6MPF - chains A and T of the 23 polymer chains in the assembly; structure by X-ray diffraction, 3.33 A resolution.

Chain A:
Molecule: 16S rRNA
From: Thermus thermophilus HB8 (strain HB8 / ATCC 27634 / DSM 579)
Sequence (1508 nucleotides; numbered 5 to 1516; 4 numbers in that range are skipped by the numbering (no residue carries them; nothing is unmodelled there); the number before each row is that of its first residue):
     5 UGGAGAGUUUGAUCCUGGCUCAGGGUGAACGCUGGCGGCGUGCCUAAGAC
    55 AUGCAAGUCGUGCGGGCCGCGGGGUUUUACUCCGUGGUCAGCGGCGGACG
   105 GGUGAGUAACGCGUGGGUGACCUACCCGGAAGAGGGGGACAACCCGGGGA
   155 AACUCGGGCUAAUCCCCCAUGUGGACCCGCCCCUUGGGGUGUGUCCAAAG
   205 GGCUUUGCCCGCUUCCGGAUGGGCCCGCGUCCCAUCAGCUAGUUGGUGGG
   255 GUAAUGGCCCACCAAGGCGACGACGGGUAGCCGGUCUGAGAGGAUGGCCG
   305 GCCACAGGGGCACUGAGACACGGGCCCCACUCCUACGGGAGGCAGCAGUU
   355 AGGAAUCUUCCGCAAUGGGCGCAAGCCUGACGGAGCGACGCCGCUUGGAG
   405 GAAGAAGCCCUUCGGGGUGUAAACUCCUGAACCCGGGACGAAACCCCCGA
   455 CGAGGGGACUGACGGUACCGGGGUAAUAGCGCCGGCCAACUCCGUGCCAG
   505 CAGCCGCGGUAAUACGGAGGGCGCGAGCGUUACCCGGAUUCACUGGGCGU
   555 AAAGGGCGUGUAGGCGGCCUGGGGCGUCCCAUGUGAAAGACCACGGCUCA
   605 ACCGUGGGGGAGCGUGGGAUACGCUCAGGCUAGACGGUGGGAGAGGGUGG
   655 UGGAAUUCCCGGAGUAGCGGUGAAAUGCGCAGAUACCGGGAGGAACGCCG
   705 AUGGCGAAGGCAGCCACCUGGUCCACCCGUGACGCUGAGGCGCGAAAGCG
   755 UGGGGAGCAAACCGGAUUAGAUACCCGGGUAGUCCACGCCCUAAACGAUG
   805 CGCGCUAGGUCUCUGGGUCUCCUGGGGGCCGAAGCUAACGCGUUAAGCGC
   855 GCCGCCUGGGGAGUACGGCCGCAAGGCUGAAACUCAAAGGAAUUGACGGG
   905 GGCCCGCACAAGCGGUGGAGCAUGUGGUUUAAUUCGAAGCAACGCGAAGA
   955 ACCUUACCAGGCCUUGACAUGCUAGGGAACCCGGGUGAAAGCCUGGGGUG
  1005 CCCCGCGAGGGGAGCCCUAGCACAGGUGCUGCAUGGCCGUCGUCAGCUCG
  1055 UGCCGUGAGGUGUUGGGUUAAGUCCCGCAACGAGCGCAACCCCCGCCGUU
  1105 AGUUGCCAGCGGUUCGGCCGGGCACUCUAACGGGACUGCCCGCGAAAGCG
  1155 GGAGGAAGGAGGGGACGACGUCUGGUCAGCAUGGCCCUUACGGCCUGGGC
  1205 GACACACGUGCUACAAUGCCCACUACAAAGCGAUGCCACCCGGCAACGGG
  1255 GAGCUAAUCGCAAAAAGGUGGGCCCAGUUCGGAUUGGGGUCUGCAACCCG
  1305 ACCCCAUGAAGCCGGAAUCGCUAGUAAUCGCGGAUCAGCCAUGCCGCGGU
  1355 GAAUACGUUCCCGGGCCUUGUACACACCGCCCGUCACGCCAUGGGAGCGG
  1405 GCUCUACCCGAAGUCGCCGGGAGCCUACGGGCAGGCGCCGAGGGUAGGGC
  1455 CCGUGACUGGGGCGAAGUCGUAACAAGGUAGCUGUACCGGAAGGUGCGGC
  1505 UGGAUCA
  1516 C
Metal / ion sites: Mg2+ site 1 near G21 (its only coordinating residue here); Mg2+ site 2 near A53 (its only coordinating residue here); Mg2+ site 3: U62, G98; Mg2+ site 4: G69, G70; Mg2+ site 5: A109, G110, G284; Mg2+ site 6: G117, U118, G231; Mg2+ site 7 near C169 (its only coordinating residue here); Mg2+ site 8 near A201 (its only coordinating residue here); Mg2+ site 9: G294, G541; Mg2+ site 10 near A310 (its only coordinating residue here); Mg2+ site 11 near G319 (its only coordinating residue here); Mg2+ site 12 near C323 (its only coordinating residue here); 48 more Mg2+ sites not listed
Residues lining bound ligands: paromomycin (PAR): G1387, U1388, C1389, A1390, C1391, G1466, C1467, G1468, A1469, A1470, G1471, U1472, C1473

Chain T:
Molecule: 30S ribosomal protein S20
From: Thermus thermophilus (strain HB8 / ATCC 27634 / DSM 579)
Reference sequence: P80380 (RS20_THET8); residues 8-106 here = UniProt positions 8-106
Amino-acid sequence (99 residues; numbered 8 to 106; the number before each row is that of its first residue):
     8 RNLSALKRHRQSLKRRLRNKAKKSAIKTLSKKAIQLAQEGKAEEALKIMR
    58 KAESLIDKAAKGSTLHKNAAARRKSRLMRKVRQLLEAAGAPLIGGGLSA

Interface between chain A and chain T:
Contacting residue pairs (96; chain A residue first):
  G61(A) - Leu10(T)  phosphate contact
  G95(A) - Ser11(T)  phosphate contact
  G95(A) - Arg17(T)  salt bridge to the phosphate
  C96(A) - Lys14(T)  phosphate contact
  C96(A) - Arg17(T)  salt bridge to the phosphate
  C96(A) - Lys21(T)  phosphate contact
  G97(A) - Lys14(T)  hydrogen bond to the base
  G97(A) - Gln18(T)  hydrogen bond to the phosphate
  G97(A) - Lys21(T)  salt bridge to the phosphate
  G98(A) - Gln18(T)  hydrogen bond to the phosphate
  G98(A) - Arg22(T)  salt bridge to the phosphate
  C99(A) - Arg15(T)  base contact
  G100(A) - Arg15(T)  hydrogen bond to the base
  G101(A) - Arg15(T)  base contact
  C126(A) - Lys74(T)  phosphate contact
  C126(A) - Asn75(T)  hydrogen bond to the phosphate
  U127(A) - Lys74(T)  salt bridge to the phosphate
  C169(A) - Arg25(T)  sugar contact
  C170(A) - Lys29(T)  salt bridge to the phosphate
  C171(A) - Lys65(T)  salt bridge to the phosphate
  C172(A) - Lys65(T)  salt bridge to the phosphate
  A179(A) - Glu60(T)  base contact
  A179(A) - Ala78(T)  phosphate contact
  A179(A) - Lys81(T)  hydrogen bond to the sugar
  C180(A) - Ala78(T)  sugar contact
  C180(A) - Lys81(T)  sugar contact
  C180(A) - Ser82(T)  hydrogen bond to the phosphate
  C180(A) - Met85(T)  hydrogen bond to the sugar
  C181(A) - Ser82(T)  hydrogen bond to the phosphate
  C181(A) - Met85(T)  sugar contact
  C181(A) - Arg89(T)  hydrogen bond to the sugar
  C181(A) - Leu104(T)  base contact
  C181(A) - Ser105(T)  hydrogen bond to the base
  C182(A) - Arg86(T)  salt bridge to the phosphate
  C182(A) - Arg89(T)  sugar contact
  C182(A) - Ser105(T)  base contact
  U196(A) - Ser105(T)  hydrogen bond to the base
  U196(A) - Ala106(T)  base contact
  G197(A) - Met85(T)  base contact
  G197(A) - Gly101(T)  hydrogen bond to the sugar
  G197(A) - Gly102(T)  hydrogen bond to the sugar
  G197(A) - Gly103(T)  hydrogen bond to the base
  G197(A) - Leu104(T)  hydrogen bond to the sugar
  G197(A) - Ser105(T)  hydrogen bond to the base
  U198(A) - Arg57(T)  sugar contact
  U198(A) - Glu60(T)  hydrogen bond to the sugar
  U198(A) - Gly102(T)  sugar contact
  U198(A) - Gly103(T)  sugar contact
  C199(A) - Arg57(T)  sugar contact
  C199(A) - Glu60(T)  sugar contact
  C199(A) - Ser61(T)  hydrogen bond to the phosphate
  C199(A) - Asp64(T)  hydrogen bond to the sugar
  C200(A) - Ser61(T)  hydrogen bond to the phosphate
  C200(A) - Asp64(T)  sugar contact
  C200(A) - Lys65(T)  phosphate contact
  C200(A) - Lys68(T)  hydrogen bond to the sugar
  A201(A) - Lys65(T)  phosphate contact
  A201(A) - Lys68(T)  sugar contact
  U218(A) - Lys68(T)  salt bridge to the phosphate
  G254(A) - Arg83(T)  salt bridge to the phosphate
  G254(A) - Lys87(T)  salt bridge to the phosphate
  G255(A) - Arg83(T)  salt bridge to the phosphate
  U256(A) - Arg79(T)  salt bridge to the phosphate
  U256(A) - Arg83(T)  base contact
  A257(A) - Lys74(T)  sugar contact
  A257(A) - Asn75(T)  sugar contact
  A257(A) - Arg79(T)  salt bridge to the phosphate
  A258(A) - Asn75(T)  phosphate contact
  A258(A) - Arg79(T)  salt bridge to the phosphate
  C317(A) - Ser19(T)  sugar contact
  C317(A) - Arg23(T)  phosphate contact
  U318(A) - Ser19(T)  sugar contact
  U318(A) - Arg22(T)  phosphate contact
  U318(A) - Arg23(T)  phosphate contact
  U318(A) - Asn26(T)  hydrogen bond to the phosphate
  G319(A) - Arg22(T)  salt bridge to the phosphate
  G319(A) - Asn26(T)  hydrogen bond to the phosphate
  G319(A) - Ser70(T)  hydrogen bond to the phosphate
  A320(A) - Ser70(T)  phosphate contact
  G327(A) - Leu10(T)  phosphate contact
  G328(A) - His16(T)  sugar contact
  U1418(A) - Arg23(T)  salt bridge to the phosphate
  G1420(A) - Lys34(T)  salt bridge to the phosphate
  C1421(A) - Lys38(T)  salt bridge to the phosphate
  G1433(A) - Leu36(T)  sugar contact
  G1433(A) - Lys39(T)  hydrogen bond to the phosphate
  G1434(A) - Thr35(T)  hydrogen bond to the phosphate
  G1434(A) - Lys39(T)  salt bridge to the phosphate
  G1435(A) - Ala28(T)  phosphate contact
  G1435(A) - Ser31(T)  phosphate contact
  G1435(A) - Ala32(T)  sugar contact
  G1435(A) - Thr35(T)  hydrogen bond to the phosphate
  C1436(A) - Lys27(T)  hydrogen bond to the phosphate
  C1436(A) - Ala28(T)  phosphate contact
  C1436(A) - Ser31(T)  hydrogen bond to the phosphate
  A1437(A) - Lys27(T)  salt bridge to the phosphate
Interface residues without a listed pair, chain A (51 interface residues in all): C125, C168, G178, U217, G253, A344, C1419
Interface residues without a listed pair, chain T (51 interface residues in all): Arg8, Ala12, Leu24, Ala76

Summary:
The chain A/chain T interface involves 51 residues from each chain; the contacts include 30 hydrogen bonds and
22 salt bridges. Polar contacts include G97(A)-Lys14(T), G100(A)-Arg15(T) and C181(A)-Ser105(T). Ligands of
chain A: paromomycin. The Mg2+ site 3 is built by U62(A) and G98(A).
Chain A is 16S rRNA (Thermus thermophilus HB8 (strain HB8 / ATCC 27634 / DSM 579)) and chain T is 30S
ribosomal protein S20 (Thermus thermophilus (strain HB8 / ATCC 27634 / DSM 579)); the structure, Structure of
the Thermus thermophilus 30S ribosomal subunit complexed with a 2-thiocytidine (s2C32) and inosine (I34) ...,
was determined by X-ray diffraction (same publication as 6DTI, 6MKN and 6MPI).
